Entry 5JQ4 (X-ray diffraction, 1.80 A resolution); this record covers chain A.

== Chain A ==
Protein: Acetyltransferase SACOL1063
From: Staphylococcus aureus
Notes: EC 2.3.1.-; engineered mutation(s): V28I
UniProt: Q5HH30 (ATSE_STAAC); residues 1-143 here = UniProt positions 1-143
Sequence (146 residues; each row starts with the number of its first residue; numbers below 1 keep their minus sign (Ser-2 is residue -2)):
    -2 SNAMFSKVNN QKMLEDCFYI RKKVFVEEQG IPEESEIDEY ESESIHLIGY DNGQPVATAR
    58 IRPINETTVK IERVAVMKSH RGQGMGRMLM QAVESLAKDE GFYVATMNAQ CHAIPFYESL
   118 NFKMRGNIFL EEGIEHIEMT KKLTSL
Unresolved in the structure: -2 to -1, 142-143
Construct notes: expression tag (-2 to 0); conflict Ile28 (Val in Q5HH30)
Modified / non-standard residues: Mse1, Mse10, Mse74, Mse82, Mse85, Mse87, Mse104, Mse121, Mse136 (selenomethionine; parent Met)
Curated features (UniProtKB/Swiss-Prot):
  - binding site (CoA): Val71 to Val73, Gly79, Pro112 to Tyr114
From the paper describing this entry:
  - conformationally variable residues (loop rearrangement): Mse121 to Glu135
  - interface residues: Cys108
  - catalytic residues: Tyr114
  - mutagenesis - Y114F (176-fold): decreased catalytic activity

== In short ==
Curated annotation (UniProt) lists 7 CoA-binding residues. The paper reports the catalytic residue Tyr114;
Y114F reduces catalytic activity.
Chain A is Acetyltransferase SACOL1063 (Staphylococcus aureus); the structure, Structure of a GNAT
acetyltransferase SACOL1063 from Staphylococcus aureus, was determined by X-ray diffraction, deposited
together with 5JPH.
